PDB entry 9H4R | X-ray diffraction, 1.53 A resolution | chains A and L of the 3 polymer chains in the assembly

[Chain A]
Name: Zona pellucida sperm-binding protein 2
Organism: Mus musculus
UniProtKB: P20239 (ZP2_MOUSE); residue numbers follow UniProt; this construct covers 35-138
Chain sequence (112 residues; each row starts with the number of its first residue):
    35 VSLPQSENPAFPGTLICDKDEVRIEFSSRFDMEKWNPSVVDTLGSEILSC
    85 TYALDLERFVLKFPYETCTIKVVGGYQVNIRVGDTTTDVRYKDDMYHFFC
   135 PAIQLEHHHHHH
Not modelled in the structure: 35-40, 137-146
Cystine bridges: Cys51-Cys134, Cys84-Cys102
Differences from the reference sequence: engineered mutation Ser83 (Asn in P20239); expression tag (139-146)
What the authors report for this chain:
  - contacts within the chain: Arg115-Asp127

[Chain L]
Name: Light chain variable (VL) domain of anti-ZP2 monoclonal antibody IE-3
Organism: Rattus norvegicus
Notes: antibody fragment or engineered binder
Chain sequence (117 residues; numbered 18 to 134; the number before each row is that of its first residue):
    18 ETGDTVMTQSPSSLAVSAGETLTINCKSSQNLFSSRNQKNYLAWFQQKPG
    68 QSPTLLIHWASTRQSGVPDRFIGSGSGTDFTLTISSVQAEDLAIYYCQQY
   118 YNSPLTFGSGTKLEIKR
Not modelled in the structure: 133-134
Cystine bridges: Cys43-Cys114

[Chain A / chain L interface]
Contacting residue pairs (23; chain A residue first):
  Thr76(A) - Gln47(L)  hydrogen bond (backbone-side chain)
  Leu77(A) - Ser46(L)
  Leu77(A) - Gln47(L)
  Leu77(A) - Asn48(L)  hydrogen bond (backbone-backbone)
  Gly78(A) - Gln47(L)  hydrogen bond (backbone-side chain)
  Ser79(A) - Asn48(L)  hydrogen bond
  Arg115(A) - Tyr118(L)  hydrogen bond (side chain-backbone)
  Arg115(A) - Asn119(L)  hydrogen bond
  Thr119(A) - Arg53(L)  hydrogen bond (backbone-side chain)
  Thr120(A) - Arg53(L)
  Thr121(A) - Arg53(L)  hydrogen bond (backbone-side chain)
  Asp122(A) - Arg53(L)  salt bridge
  Asp122(A) - Asn54(L)
  Asp122(A) - Tyr58(L)  hydrogen bond (backbone-side chain)
  Arg124(A) - Ser51(L)
  Arg124(A) - Arg53(L)
  Arg124(A) - Tyr58(L)
  Arg124(A) - Tyr118(L)
  Tyr125(A) - Tyr117(L)
  Tyr125(A) - Tyr118(L)  hydrogen bond (backbone-backbone)
  Tyr125(A) - Asn119(L)
  Tyr125(A) - Ser120(L)  hydrogen bond (backbone-side chain)
  Tyr125(A) - Leu122(L)  hydrophobic
Other interface residues (no listed pair), chain A (13 interface residues in all): Glu80, Val123
Other interface residues (no listed pair), chain L (14 interface residues in all): Ser52, Trp76
Interface features reported in the paper:
  - residue pairs: Arg115(A)-Asn119(L), Asp122(A)-Arg53(L)
  - epitope / paratope residues, chain A: Arg115(A), Asp122(A)
  - epitope / paratope residues, chain L: Arg53(L), Asn119(L)

[In short]
13 residues of chain A and 14 residues of chain L are in contact; the contacts include 11 hydrogen bonds and 1
salt bridge. Polar pairs include Asp122(A)-Arg53(L), Thr76(A)-Gln47(L) and Gly78(A)-Gln47(L). The paper
describes contacts between Arg115(A) and Asn119(L) and Asp122(A) and Arg53(L). From the paper:
epitope/paratope residues Arg115(A), Asp122(A) and Arg53(L) among others; contacts within the chain involving
Asp127(A) and Arg115(A).
Here chain A is Zona pellucida sperm-binding protein 2 (Mus musculus) and chain L is Light chain variable (VL)
domain of anti-ZP2 monoclonal antibody IE-3 (Rattus norvegicus). Entry 9H4R (Structure of
fertilization-blocking monoclonal antibody IE-3 VHVL bound to the ZP-N1 domain of mouse ZP2 (crystal ...) was
determined by X-ray diffraction (same publication as 9H4S).
